3J9T - chains B and C of the 28 polymer chains in the assembly; structure by electron microscopy, 6.90 A resolution (low resolution: residue-level contacts below are approximate; hydrogen-bond / salt-bridge calls are withheld).

# Chain B
Protein: V-type proton ATPase subunit B
From: Saccharomyces cerevisiae
UniProtKB: P16140 (VATB_YEAST); residues 1-517 here = UniProt positions 1-517
Chain sequence (517 residues; numbered 1 to 517; the number before each row is that of its first residue):
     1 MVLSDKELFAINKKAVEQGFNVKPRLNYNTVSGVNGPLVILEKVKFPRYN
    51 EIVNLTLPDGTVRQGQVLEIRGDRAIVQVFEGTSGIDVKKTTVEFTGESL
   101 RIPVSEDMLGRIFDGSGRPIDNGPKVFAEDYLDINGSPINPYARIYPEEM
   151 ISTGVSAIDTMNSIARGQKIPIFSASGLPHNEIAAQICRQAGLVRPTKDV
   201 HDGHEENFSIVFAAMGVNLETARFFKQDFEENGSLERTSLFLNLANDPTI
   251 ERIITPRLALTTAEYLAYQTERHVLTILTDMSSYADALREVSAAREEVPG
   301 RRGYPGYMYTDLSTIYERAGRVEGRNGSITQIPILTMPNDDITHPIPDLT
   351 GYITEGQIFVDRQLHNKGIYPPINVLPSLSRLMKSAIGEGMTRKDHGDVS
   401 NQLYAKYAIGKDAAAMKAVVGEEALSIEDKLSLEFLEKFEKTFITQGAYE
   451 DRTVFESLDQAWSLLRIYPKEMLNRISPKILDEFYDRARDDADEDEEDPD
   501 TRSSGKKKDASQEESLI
Not modelled in the structure: 1-28, 486-517
Swiss-Prot annotation at these positions:
  - binding site (ATP): Arg381
  - modified residue (Phosphoserine): Ser4, Ser137, Ser503, Ser504, Ser511, Ser515
  - cross-link (Glycyl lysine isopeptide (Lys-Gly)): Lys14 (interchain with G-Cter in ubiquitin), Lys508 (interchain with G-Cter in ubiquitin)

# Chain C
Protein: V-type proton ATPase catalytic subunit A
From: Saccharomyces cerevisiae
Notes: EC 3.6.3.14, 3.1.-.-
UniProtKB: P17255 (VATA_YEAST); the construct lacks a stretch of the UniProt sequence, so the offset changes along the chain: 1-282 = UniProt 2-283; 283-616 = UniProt 738-1071
Chain sequence (616 residues; row label = number of the first residue in the row):
     1 AGAIENARKEIKRISLEDHAESEYGAIYSVSGPVVIAENMIGCAMYELVK
    51 VGHDNLVGEVIRIDGDKATIQVYEETAGLTVGDPVLRTGKPLSVELGPGL
   101 METIYDGIQRPLKAIKEESQSIYIPRGIDTPALDRTIKWQFTPGKFQVGD
   151 HISGGDIYGSVFENSLISSHKILLPPRSRGTITWIAPAGEYTLDEKILEV
   201 EFDGKKSDFTLYHTWPVRVPRPVTEKLSADYPLLTGQRVLDALFPCVQGG
   251 TTCIPGAFGCGKTVISQSLSKYSNSDAIIYVGCGERGNEMAEVLMEFPEL
   301 YTEMSGTKEPIMKRTTLVANTSNMPVAAREASIYTGITLAEYFRDQGKNV
   351 SMIADSSSRWAEALREISGRLGEMPADQGFPAYLGAKLASFYERAGKAVA
   401 LGSPDRTGSVSIVAAVSPAGGDFSDPVTTATLGITQVFWGLDKKLAQRKH
   451 FPSINTSVSYSKYTNVLNKFYDSNYPEFPVLRDRMKEILSNAEELEQVVQ
   501 LVGKSALSDSDKITLDVATLIKEDFLQQNGYSTYDAFCPIWKTFDMMRAF
   551 ISYHDEAQKAVANGANWSKLADSTGDVKHAVSSSKFFEPSRGEKEVHGEF
   601 EKLLSTMQERFAESTD
Not modelled in the structure: 1-23
Swiss-Prot annotation at these positions:
  - binding site (ATP): Gly256 to Thr263
  - modified residue: Ala1 (N-acetylalanine), Thr130 (Phosphothreonine), Ser403 (Phosphoserine), Ser473 (Phosphoserine)

# How chain B and chain C interact
Pairs across the interface (81; chain B residue first):
  Ser32(B) - Ile63(C)
  Ser32(B) - Gly65(C)
  Gly33(B) - Ile63(C)
  Val34(B) - Met45(C)
  Val34(B) - Arg62(C)
  Val34(B) - Ile63(C)
  Asn35(B) - Asp64(C)
  Asn35(B) - Glu373(C)
  Gly36(B) - Arg62(C)
  Gly36(B) - Glu373(C)
  Ser84(B) - Tyr46(C)
  Ser84(B) - Arg62(C)
  Gly85(B) - Met45(C)
  Ile86(B) - Ala44(C)
  Ile86(B) - Met45(C)
  Asp87(B) - Cys43(C)
  Asp87(B) - Ala44(C)
  Val88(B) - Met40(C)
  Val88(B) - Ile41(C)
  Val88(B) - Gly42(C)
  Val88(B) - Cys43(C)
  Val88(B) - Met45(C)
  Lys90(B) - Gly42(C)
  Ser176(B) - Leu432(C)
  Ser176(B) - Tyr460(C)
  Ser176(B) - Lys462(C)
  Gly177(B) - Tyr460(C)
  Leu178(B) - Lys462(C)
  Pro179(B) - Lys462(C)
  Glu182(B) - Lys462(C)
  Val217(B) - Glu393(C)
  Asn218(B) - Glu393(C)
  Asn218(B) - Ile434(C)
  Asn218(B) - Gln436(C)
  Leu219(B) - Glu393(C)
  Leu219(B) - Ala395(C)
  Glu220(B) - Gly249(C)
  Glu220(B) - Gln436(C)
  Glu220(B) - Tyr463(C)
  Thr221(B) - Gln436(C)
  Arg223(B) - Lys226(C)
  Arg223(B) - Leu227(C)
  Arg223(B) - Ser228(C)
  Gln227(B) - Ser228(C)
  Leu244(B) - Glu393(C)
  Ala245(B) - Ala389(C)
  Ala245(B) - Glu393(C)
  Asn246(B) - Glu393(C)
  Arg289(B) - Ala376(C)
  Arg289(B) - Asp377(C)
  Glu290(B) - Ala382(C)
  Glu290(B) - Tyr383(C)
  Glu290(B) - Ala386(C)
  Ser292(B) - Met374(C)
  Ala293(B) - Met374(C)
  Pro299(B) - Met374(C)
  Gly303(B) - Ala376(C)
  Pro338(B) - Thr429(C)
  Asn339(B) - Phe423(C)
  Asn339(B) - Ser424(C)
  Asn339(B) - Thr429(C)
  Arg362(B) - Ser457(C)
  Asn366(B) - Thr456(C)
  Asn366(B) - Ser457(C)
  Asn366(B) - Lys486(C)
  Asn366(B) - Ser490(C)
  Lys367(B) - Glu487(C)
  Lys367(B) - Ser490(C)
  Lys367(B) - Asn491(C)
  Lys417(B) - Ser508(C)
  Lys417(B) - Asp511(C)
  Ala418(B) - Leu495(C)
  Ala418(B) - Ala506(C)
  Ala418(B) - Leu507(C)
  Ala418(B) - Ser508(C)
  Ala418(B) - Asp511(C)
  Val419(B) - Val498(C)
  Val419(B) - Ala506(C)
  Gly421(B) - Ser508(C)
  Glu422(B) - Ser508(C)
  Glu422(B) - Asp509(C)
Also at the interface, not in a pair above, chain B (52 interface residues in all): Val31, Lys89, His180, Asn181, Gly216, Thr249, Glu297, Gln363, Gly368, Val420
Also at the interface, not in a pair above, chain C (58 interface residues in all): Glu47, Arg87, Ala229, Gly385, Ser390, Gly396, Gly433, Asp483, Glu494, Val502, Ser510

# Overview
52 residues of chain B and 58 residues of chain C are in contact. UniProt lists ATP-binding residue Arg381(B)
on chain B; 8 ATP-binding residues on chain C.
Here chain B is V-type proton ATPase subunit B and chain C is V-type proton ATPase catalytic subunit A, both
from Saccharomyces cerevisiae. Entry 3J9T (Yeast V-ATPase state 1) was determined by electron microscopy (same
publication as 3J9U and 3J9V).
